1LGP - chain A; structure by X-ray diffraction, 2.00 A resolution.

== Chain A ==
Molecule: cell cycle checkpoint protein CHFR
Source organism: Homo sapiens
Notes: fragment: fha domain
UniProtKB: Q96EP1 (CHFR_HUMAN); numbering as in UniProt (aligned over 14-128)
Sequence (116 residues; row label = number of the first residue in the row):
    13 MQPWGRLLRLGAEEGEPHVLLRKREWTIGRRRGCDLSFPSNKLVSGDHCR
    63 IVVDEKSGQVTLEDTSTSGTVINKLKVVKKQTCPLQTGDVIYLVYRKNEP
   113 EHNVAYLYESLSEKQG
Unresolved in the structure: 126-128
Sequence notes: initiating methionine (13)
Residues lining bound ligands: tungstate(VI)ion (WO4): Arg42, Arg43, Val56, Ser57, Gly58, Thr79
UniProt features mapped onto this chain:
  - mutagenesis: Thr39 (T39A: Abolishes phosphorylation but not autoubiquitination; when associated with A-205)
From the paper describing this entry:
  - binding site for tungstate(VI)ion: Arg42, Arg43, Ser57, Gly58, Thr79

== Summary ==
Ligands of chain A: tungstate(VI)ion. UniProt lists one mutagenesis site. From the paper: a binding site for
tungstate(VI)ion at Arg42, Arg43 and Ser57 among others.
Chain A is cell cycle checkpoint protein CHFR (Homo sapiens); the structure, Crystal structure of the FHA
domain of the Chfr mitotic checkpoint protein complexed with tungstate, was determined by X-ray diffraction.
